PDB entry 6VE7 | electron microscopy, 3.60 A resolution | chains E and I of the 62 polymer chains in the assembly

== Chain E ==
Name: Tubulin alpha
Source organism: Chlamydomonas reinhardtii
UniProt: P09204 (TBA1_CHLRE); numbering as in UniProt (aligned over 1-451)
Sequence (451 residues; row label = number of the first residue in the row):
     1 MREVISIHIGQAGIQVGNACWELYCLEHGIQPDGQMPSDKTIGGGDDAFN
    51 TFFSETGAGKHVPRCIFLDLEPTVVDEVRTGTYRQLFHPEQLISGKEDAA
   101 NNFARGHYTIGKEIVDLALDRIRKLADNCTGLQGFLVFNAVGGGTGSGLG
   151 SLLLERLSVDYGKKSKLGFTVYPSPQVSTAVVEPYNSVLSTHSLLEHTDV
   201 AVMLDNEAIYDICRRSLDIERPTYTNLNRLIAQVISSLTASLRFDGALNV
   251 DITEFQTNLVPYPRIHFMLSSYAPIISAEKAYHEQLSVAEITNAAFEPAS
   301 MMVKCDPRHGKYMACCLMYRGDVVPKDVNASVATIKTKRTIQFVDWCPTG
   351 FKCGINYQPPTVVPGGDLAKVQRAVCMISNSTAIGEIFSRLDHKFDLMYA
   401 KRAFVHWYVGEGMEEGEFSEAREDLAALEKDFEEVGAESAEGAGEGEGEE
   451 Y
Disordered / not traced: 38-45, 437-451
Ligand contacts: GTP (guanosine-5'-triphosphate): Gly-10, Gln-11, Ala-12, Gln-15, Val-16, Glu-71, Asp-98, Ala-99, Ala-100, Asn-101, Ala-140, Gly-143, Gly-144, Thr-145, Gly-146, Ser-147, Val-171, Thr-179, Glu-183, Asn-206, Tyr-224, Leu-227, Asn-228, Ile-231
Curated features (UniProtKB/Swiss-Prot):
  - active site: Glu-254
  - binding site (GTP): Gln-11, Glu-71, Gly-144, Thr-145, Thr-179, Asn-206, Asn-228
  - binding site (Mg(2+)): Glu-71
  - site: Tyr-451 (Involved in polymerization)
  - modified residue: Lys-40 (N6-acetyllysine)
From the paper describing this entry:
  - post-translational modification sites: Lys-40 (citing earlier work)

== Chain I ==
Name: Tubulin beta
Source organism: Chlamydomonas reinhardtii
UniProt: P04690 (TBB_CHLRE); residue numbers follow UniProt; this construct covers 1-443
Sequence (443 residues; row label = number of the first residue in the row):
     1 MREIVHIQGGQCGNQIGAKFWEVVSDEHGIDPTGTYHGDSDLQLERINVY
    51 FNEATGGRYVPRAILMDLEPGTMDSVRSGPYGQIFRPDNFVFGQTGAGNN
   101 WAKGHYTEGAELIDSVLDVVRKEAESCDCLQGFQVCHSLGGGTGSGMGTL
   151 LISKIREEYPDRMMLTFSVVPSPKVSDTVVEPYNATLSVHQLVENADECM
   201 VLDNEALYDICFRTLKLTTPTFGDLNHLISAVMSGITCCLRFPGQLNADL
   251 RKLAVNLIPFPRLHFFMVGFTPLTSRGSQQYRALTVPELTQQMWDAKNMM
   301 CAADPRHGRYLTASALFRGRMSTKEVDEQMLNVQNKNSSYFVEWIPNNVK
   351 SSVCDIPPKGLKMSATFIGNSTAIQEMFKRVSEQFTAMFRRKAFLHWYTG
   401 EGMDEMEFTEAESNMNDLVSEYQQYQDASAEEEGEFEGEEEEA
Disordered / not traced: 429-443
Ligand contacts: GDP (guanosine-5'-diphosphate): Gly-10, Gln-11, Cys-12, Gln-15, Ile-16, Asp-67, Ala-97, Asn-99, Ser-138, Gly-140, Gly-141, Gly-142, Thr-143, Gly-144, Asp-177, Asn-204, Phe-222, Leu-225, Asn-226, Ile-229
Curated features (UniProtKB/Swiss-Prot):
  - binding site (GTP): Gln-11, Glu-69, Ser-138, Gly-142, Thr-143, Gly-144, Asn-204, Asn-226
  - binding site (Mg(2+)): Glu-69

== Chain E / chain I interface ==
Pairs across the interface (77):
  Gln-11(E) / Gly-244(I)
  Gln-11(E) / Gln-245(I)  hydrogen bond (side chain-backbone)
  Gln-11(E) / Leu-246(I)
  Gln-11(E) / Asn-247(I)  hydrogen bond
  Glu-71(E) / Arg-2(I)
  Glu-71(E) / Asn-247(I)  hydrogen bond
  Glu-71(E) / Lys-252(I)  salt bridge
  Pro-72(E) / Met-1(I)  hydrophobic
  Pro-72(E) / Arg-46(I)
  Thr-73(E) / Arg-2(I)
  Thr-73(E) / Arg-46(I)
  Thr-73(E) / Asn-247(I)
  Asp-76(E) / Arg-46(I)  salt bridge
  Thr-80(E) / Glu-45(I)
  Lys-96(E) / Met-1(I)
  Lys-96(E) / Asp-128(I)  salt bridge
  Lys-96(E) / Cys-129(I)
  Glu-97(E) / Arg-2(I)
  Glu-97(E) / Cys-129(I)
  Glu-97(E) / Gln-131(I)  hydrogen bond
  Asp-98(E) / Arg-2(I)
  Asp-98(E) / Lys-252(I)  salt bridge
  Ala-100(E) / Arg-251(I)
  Ala-100(E) / Lys-252(I)
  Ala-100(E) / Val-255(I)
  Asn-101(E) / Lys-252(I)  hydrogen bond
  Asn-101(E) / Asn-256(I)
  Asn-101(E) / Lys-350(I)
  Arg-105(E) / Arg-251(I)
  Gln-176(E) / Leu-331(I)
  Gln-176(E) / Asn-347(I)  hydrogen bond (backbone-side chain)
  Val-177(E) / Asp-327(I)
  Ser-178(E) / Asn-347(I)
  Thr-179(E) / Asp-327(I)
  Thr-179(E) / Lys-350(I)
  Thr-179(E) / Ser-351(I)
  Ala-180(E) / Asn-347(I)
  Ala-180(E) / Val-349(I)
  Val-181(E) / Asn-256(I)
  Val-181(E) / Ile-345(I)  hydrophobic
  Val-181(E) / Asn-347(I)
  Val-181(E) / Asn-348(I)
  Val-181(E) / Val-349(I)
  Val-182(E) / Asn-256(I)
  Tyr-210(E) / Thr-323(I)
  Tyr-210(E) / Lys-324(I)
  Arg-214(E) / Lys-324(I)
  Arg-214(E) / Glu-325(I)  salt bridge
  Glu-220(E) / Glu-325(I)
  Arg-221(E) / Ser-322(I)
  Arg-221(E) / Glu-325(I)  salt bridge
  Pro-222(E) / Ser-322(I)  hydrogen bond (backbone-side chain)
  Pro-222(E) / Thr-323(I)
  Pro-222(E) / Lys-324(I)
  Thr-223(E) / Gln-245(I)
  Thr-223(E) / Met-321(I)
  Thr-223(E) / Ser-322(I)
  Tyr-224(E) / Gln-245(I)
  Tyr-224(E) / Thr-323(I)
  Lys-394(E) / Pro-346(I)
  Leu-397(E) / Glu-343(I)
  Leu-397(E) / Trp-344(I)
  Met-398(E) / Trp-344(I)
  Met-398(E) / Pro-346(I)
  Lys-401(E) / Phe-260(I)
  Lys-401(E) / Trp-344(I)
  Ala-403(E) / Trp-344(I)  hydrophobic
  Phe-404(E) / Val-255(I)
  Phe-404(E) / Asn-256(I)
  Phe-404(E) / Ile-258(I)
  Phe-404(E) / Pro-259(I)  hydrogen bond (backbone-backbone)
  His-406(E) / Ile-258(I)
  His-406(E) / Pro-259(I)  hydrogen bond (side chain-backbone)
  His-406(E) / Phe-260(I)
  His-406(E) / Pro-261(I)
  Trp-407(E) / Val-255(I)
  Trp-407(E) / Ile-258(I)  hydrogen bond (side chain-backbone)
Interface residues without a listed pair, chain E (35 interface residues in all): Asp-211
Interface residues without a listed pair, chain I (44 interface residues in all): Leu-130, Met-163, Cys-239, Phe-242, Pro-243, Asp-249, Ala-254, Leu-257, Thr-312

== Overview ==
35 residues of chain E and 44 residues of chain I are in contact, with 10 hydrogen bonds and 6 salt bridges.
Polar contacts include Glu-71(E)/Lys-252(I), Asp-76(E)/Arg-46(I) and Lys-96(E)/Asp-128(I). Bound to chain E:
GTP. Ligands of chain I: GDP. The paper reports a modification site at Lys-40(E).
Here chain E is Tubulin alpha and chain I is Tubulin beta, both from Chlamydomonas reinhardtii. Entry 6VE7
(The inner junction complex of Chlamydomonas reinhardtii doublet microtubule) was determined by electron
microscopy.
